Entry 3IKT (X-ray diffraction, 2.26 A resolution); this record covers chains B and C of the 4 polymer chains in the assembly.

[Chain B]
Protein: Redox-sensing transcriptional repressor rex
From: Thermus thermophilus HB27
UniProtKB: Q72I39 (REX_THET2); numbering as in UniProt (aligned over 1-206)
Sequence (207 residues; numbered 0 to 206; the number before each row is that of its first residue; numbering starts at 0):
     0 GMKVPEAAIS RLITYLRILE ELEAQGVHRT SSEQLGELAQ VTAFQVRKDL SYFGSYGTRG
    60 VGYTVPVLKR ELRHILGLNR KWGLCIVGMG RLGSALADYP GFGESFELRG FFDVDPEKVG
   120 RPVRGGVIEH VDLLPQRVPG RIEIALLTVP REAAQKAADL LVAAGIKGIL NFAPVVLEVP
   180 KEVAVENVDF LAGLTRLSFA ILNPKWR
Not modelled in the structure: 0
Differences from the reference sequence: expression tag (0)
Curated features (UniProtKB/Swiss-Prot):
  - DNA-binding region: Thr13 to Phe52 (H-T-H motif)
  - binding site (NAD(+)): Gly87 to Gly92

[Chain C]
Molecule: Rex operator DNA
Sequence (22 nucleotides; numbered 1 to 22; the number before each row is that of its first residue):
     1 CGCTGTGAAC GCGTTCACAG CG

[How chain B and chain C interact]
Residue-residue contacts (14; chain B residue first):
  Pro4(B) with DG13(C), phosphate contact; DT14(C), phosphate contact
  Ala6(B) with DT14(C), phosphate contact
  Arg10(B) with DT14(C), salt bridge to the phosphate
  Phe43(B) with DC16(C), base contact; DA17(C), base contact
  Gln44(B) with DT14(C), phosphate contact; DT15(C), phosphate contact
  Arg46(B) with DA17(C), base contact
  Lys47(B) with DT15(C), base contact
  Tyr51(B) with DT14(C), base contact
  Arg58(B) with DG20(C), hydrogen bond to the base; DC21(C), hydrogen bond to the sugar; DG22(C), sugar contact
Other interface residues (no listed pair), chain B (11 interface residues in all): Thr41, Thr57
Other interface residues (no listed pair), chain C (10 interface residues in all): DC18, DA19

[Overview]
The interface between chain B and chain C involves 11 residues on one side and 10 on the other, with 2
hydrogen bonds and 1 salt bridge. Polar contacts include Arg58(B)-DG20(C), Arg58(B)-DC21(C) and
Arg10(B)-DT14(C). From UniProt: 6 NAD+-binding residues on chain B.
Chain B is Redox-sensing transcriptional repressor rex (Thermus thermophilus HB27) and chain C is Rex operator
DNA; the structure, Crystal structure of a Rex-family repressor/DNA/NAD+ complex from Thermus aquaticus, was
determined by X-ray diffraction (same publication as 3IKV and 3IL2).
